6JKO - chain A; structure by X-ray diffraction, 1.90 A resolution.

# Chain A
Protein: Methanol dehydrogenase
Organism: Bifidobacterium kashiwanohense PV20-2
UniProtKB: A0A0A7I0A5 (A0A0A7I0A5_9BIFI); residue numbers follow UniProt; this construct covers 1-375
Sequence (380 residues; numbered -4 to 375; the number before each row is that of its first residue; numbers below 1 keep their minus sign (Ser-4 is residue -4)):
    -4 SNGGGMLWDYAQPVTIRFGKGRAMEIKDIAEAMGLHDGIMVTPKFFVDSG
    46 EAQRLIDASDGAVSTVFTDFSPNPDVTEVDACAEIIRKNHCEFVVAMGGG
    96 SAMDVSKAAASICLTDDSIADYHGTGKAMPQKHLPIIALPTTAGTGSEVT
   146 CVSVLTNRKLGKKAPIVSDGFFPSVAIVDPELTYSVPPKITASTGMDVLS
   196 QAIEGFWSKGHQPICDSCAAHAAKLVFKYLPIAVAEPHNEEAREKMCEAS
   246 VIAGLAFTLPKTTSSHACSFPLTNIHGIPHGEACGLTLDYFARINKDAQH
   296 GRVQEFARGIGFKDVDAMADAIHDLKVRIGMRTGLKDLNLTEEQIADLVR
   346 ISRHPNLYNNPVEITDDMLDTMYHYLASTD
Disordered / not traced: -4 to -1
Differences from the reference sequence: expression tag (-4 to 0)
Ion coordination: Zn2+: Asp192, His261, His275
What the authors report for this chain:
  - Zn2+ coordination: Asp192, Gln196, His261, His275
  - mutagenesis - T257A, F265A: abolished catalytic activity
  - mutagenesis - F252A: decreased catalytic activity

# Summary
The Zn2+ site is built by Asp192, His261 and His275. The paper reports that T257A and F265A abolish catalytic
activity; Zn2+ coordination by Asp192, Gln196 and His261 among others.
Chain A is Methanol dehydrogenase (Bifidobacterium kashiwanohense PV20-2); the structure, Crystal structure of
sulfoacetaldehyde reductase from Bifidobacterium kashiwanohense, was determined by X-ray diffraction,
deposited together with 6JKP.
